PDB entry 2HXK | X-ray diffraction, 1.65 A resolution | chain A

[Chain A]
Molecule: Thioredoxin
From: Homo sapiens
Reference sequence: Q5T937 (Q5T937_HUMAN); numbering as in UniProt (aligned over 1-105)
Sequence (105 residues; each row starts with the number of its first residue):
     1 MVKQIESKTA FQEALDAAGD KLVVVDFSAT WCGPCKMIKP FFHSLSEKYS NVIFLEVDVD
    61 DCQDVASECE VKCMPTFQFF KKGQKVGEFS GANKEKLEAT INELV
Construct notes: modified residue (62, 69)
Modified residues: Cys-62 (s-nitroso-cysteine; SNC); Cys-69 (s-nitroso-cysteine; SNC)
Disulfide bonds: Cys-32/Cys-35

[In short]
Chain A is Thioredoxin (Homo sapiens); the structure, Crystal structure of S-nitroso thioredoxin, was
determined by X-ray diffraction (same publication as 2HSH, 2IFQ and 2IIY).
